Entry 7V2M (electron microscopy, 3.40 A resolution); this record covers chains A and Q of the 23 polymer chains in the assembly.

# Chain A
Molecule: 16s ribosomal RNA
Source organism: Thermus thermophilus HB8
Sequence (1522 nucleotides; each row starts with the number of its first residue):
     1 UUUGUUGGAGAGUUUGAUCCUGGCUCAGGGUGAACGCUGGCGGCGUGCCU
    51 AAGACAUGCAAGUCGUGCGGGCCGCGGGGUUUUACUCCGUGGUCAGCGGC
   101 GGACGGGUGAGUAACGCGUGGGUGACCUACCCGGAAGAGGGGGACAACCC
   151 GGGGAAACUCGGGCUAAUCCCCCAUGUGGACCCGCCCCUUGGGGUGUGUC
   201 CAAAGGGCUUUGCCCGCUUCCGGAUGGGCCCGCGUCCCAUCAGCUAGUUG
   251 GUGGGGUAAUGGCCCACCAAGGCGACGACGGGUAGCCGGUCUGAGAGGAU
   301 GGCCGGCCACAGGGGCACUGAGACACGGGCCCCACUCCUACGGGAGGCAG
   351 CAGUUAGGAAUCUUCCGCAAUGGGCGCAAGCCUGACGGAGCGACGCCGCU
   401 UGGAGGAAGAAGCCCUUCGGGGUGUAAACUCCUGAACCCGGGACGAAACC
   451 CCCGACGAGGGGACUGACGGUACCGGGGUAAUAGCGCCGGCCAACUCCGU
   501 GCCAGCAGCCGCGGUAAUACGGAGGGCGCGAGCGUUACCCGGAUUCACUG
   551 GGCGUAAAGGGCGUGUAGGCGGCCUGGGGCGUCCCAUGUGAAAGACCACG
   601 GCUCAACCGUGGGGGAGCGUGGGAUACGCUCAGGCUAGACGGUGGGAGAG
   651 GGUGGUGGAAUUCCCGGAGUAGCGGUGAAAUGCGCAGAUACCGGGAGGAA
   701 CGCCGAUGGCGAAGGCAGCCACCUGGUCCACCCGUGACGCUGAGGCGCGA
   751 AAGCGUGGGGAGCAAACCGGAUUAGAUACCCGGGUAGUCCACGCCCUAAA
   801 CGAUGCGCGCUAGGUCUCUGGGUCUCCUGGGGGCCGAAGCUAACGCGUUA
   851 AGCGCGCCGCCUGGGGAGUACGGCCGCAAGGCUGAAACUCAAAGGAAUUG
   901 ACGGGGGCCCGCACAAGCGGUGGAGCAUGUGGUUUAAUUCGAAGCAACGC
   951 GAAGAACCUUACCAGGCCUUGACAUGCUAGGGAACCCGGGUGAAAGCCUG
  1001 GGGUGCCCCGCGAGGGGAGCCCUAGCACAGGUGCUGCAUGGCCGUCGUCA
  1051 GCUCGUGCCGUGAGGUGUUGGGUUAAGUCCCGCAACGAGCGCAACCCCCG
  1101 CCGUUAGUUGCCAGCGGUUCGGCCGGGCACUCUAACGGGACUGCCCGCGA
  1151 AAGCGGGAGGAAGGAGGGGACGACGUCUGGUCAGCAUGGCCCUUACGGCC
  1201 UGGGCGACACACGUGCUACAAUGCCCACUACAAAGCGAUGCCACCCGGCA
  1251 ACGGGGAGCUAAUCGCAAAAAGGUGGGCCCAGUUCGGAUUGGGGUCUGCA
  1301 ACCCGACCCCAUGAAGCCGGAAUCGCUAGUAAUCGCGGAUCAGCCAUGCC
  1351 GCGGUGAAUACGUUCCCGGGCCUUGUACACACCGCCCGUCACGCCAUGGG
  1401 AGCGGGCUCUACCCGAAGUCGCCGGGAGCCUACGGGCAGGCGCCGAGGGU
  1451 AGGGCCCGUGACUGGGGCGAAGUCGUAACAAGGUAGCUGUACCGGAAGGU
  1501 GCGGCUGGAUCACCUCCUUUCU
Not modelled in the structure: 1-4, 774-779, 1381-1386, 1477-1483, 1510-1522
What the authors report for this chain:
  - contacts within the chain: C1493-G1498
  - mutagenesis - A901G: decreased catalytic activity

# Chain Q
Protein: 30S ribosomal protein S17
Source organism: Thermus thermophilus HB8
UniProt: P0DOY7 (RS17_THET8); residues 1-105 here = UniProt positions 1-105
Amino-acid sequence (105 residues; numbered 1 to 105; the number before each row is that of its first residue):
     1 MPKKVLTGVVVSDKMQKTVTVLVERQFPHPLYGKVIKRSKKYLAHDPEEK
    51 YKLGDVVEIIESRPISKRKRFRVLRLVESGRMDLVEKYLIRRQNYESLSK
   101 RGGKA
Not modelled in the structure: 1, 102-105

# How chain A and chain Q interact
Pairs across the interface - 89 pairs, chain A then chain Q:
  G121(A) - Pro2(Q)  hydrogen bond to the sugar
  G121(A) - Glu61(Q)  hydrogen bond to the base
  G122(A) - Pro2(Q)  phosphate contact
  G122(A) - Lys3(Q)  sugar contact
  A125(A) - Arg63(Q)  salt bridge to the phosphate
  A125(A) - Pro64(Q)  base contact
  U190(A) - Lys3(Q)  base contact
  U190(A) - Ser62(Q)  hydrogen bond to the base
  U190(A) - Arg63(Q)  hydrogen bond to the base
  U190(A) - Arg72(Q)  base contact
  C230(A) - Arg70(Q)  hydrogen bond to the phosphate
  C231(A) - Glu61(Q)  sugar contact
  C231(A) - Arg70(Q)  salt bridge to the phosphate
  C231(A) - Phe71(Q)  sugar contact
  G232(A) - Lys4(Q)  sugar contact
  G232(A) - Lys40(Q)  salt bridge to the phosphate
  G232(A) - Tyr42(Q)  hydrogen bond to the phosphate
  C233(A) - Arg25(Q)  salt bridge to the phosphate
  C233(A) - Lys40(Q)  salt bridge to the phosphate
  C233(A) - Tyr42(Q)  phosphate contact
  G234(A) - Arg25(Q)  salt bridge to the phosphate
  A242(A) - Leu98(Q)  hydrogen bond to the sugar
  A242(A) - Ser99(Q)  sugar contact
  A242(A) - Lys100(Q)  phosphate contact
  A242(A) - Arg101(Q)  salt bridge to the phosphate
  G243(A) - Lys100(Q)  hydrogen bond to the phosphate
  G243(A) - Arg101(Q)  hydrogen bond to the phosphate
  U249(A) - Met15(Q)  sugar contact
  U249(A) - Lys67(Q)  salt bridge to the phosphate
  G250(A) - Met15(Q)  sugar contact
  G250(A) - Gln16(Q)  hydrogen bond to the sugar
  G250(A) - Thr18(Q)  hydrogen bond to the phosphate
  G250(A) - Ser66(Q)  hydrogen bond to the phosphate
  G250(A) - Lys67(Q)  hydrogen bond to the phosphate
  G250(A) - Arg68(Q)  hydrogen bond to the phosphate
  G250(A) - Lys69(Q)  phosphate contact
  G251(A) - Gln16(Q)  sugar contact
  G251(A) - Lys17(Q)  hydrogen bond to the sugar
  G251(A) - His45(Q)  salt bridge to the phosphate
  G251(A) - Ile65(Q)  phosphate contact
  G251(A) - Ser66(Q)  phosphate contact
  G251(A) - Lys69(Q)  salt bridge to the phosphate
  U252(A) - Lys17(Q)  phosphate contact
  U260(A) - Arg63(Q)  hydrogen bond to the phosphate
  U260(A) - Pro64(Q)  hydrogen bond to the sugar
  G261(A) - Arg63(Q)  salt bridge to the phosphate
  G261(A) - Pro64(Q)  phosphate contact
  G261(A) - Ile65(Q)  sugar contact
  G261(A) - Ser66(Q)  hydrogen bond to the sugar
  G261(A) - Lys67(Q)  sugar contact
  G262(A) - Ile65(Q)  phosphate contact
  C263(A) - Lys67(Q)  phosphate contact
  G271(A) - Lys14(Q)  phosphate contact
  G271(A) - Met15(Q)  sugar contact
  G272(A) - Ser12(Q)  hydrogen bond to the phosphate
  G272(A) - Met15(Q)  phosphate contact
  G272(A) - Thr20(Q)  phosphate contact
  G272(A) - Arg68(Q)  hydrogen bond to the phosphate
  C273(A) - Lys41(Q)  salt bridge to the phosphate
  C273(A) - Arg68(Q)  salt bridge to the phosphate
  G274(A) - Lys41(Q)  salt bridge to the phosphate
  G274(A) - Arg92(Q)  salt bridge to the phosphate
  G274(A) - Tyr95(Q)  base contact
  A275(A) - Arg92(Q)  salt bridge to the phosphate
  A275(A) - Tyr95(Q)  hydrogen bond to the phosphate
  A275(A) - Leu98(Q)  base contact
  C276(A) - Arg38(Q)  base contact
  C276(A) - Ser39(Q)  hydrogen bond to the base
  C276(A) - Arg91(Q)  base contact
  C548(A) - Leu31(Q)  base contact
  C548(A) - Tyr32(Q)  sugar contact
  U566(A) - Ile90(Q)  sugar contact
  U566(A) - Asn94(Q)  hydrogen bond to the sugar
  A567(A) - Ile90(Q)  sugar contact
  A567(A) - Arg91(Q)  sugar contact
  A567(A) - Asn94(Q)  hydrogen bond to the sugar
  G568(A) - Lys87(Q)  phosphate contact
  G569(A) - Lys34(Q)  hydrogen bond to the phosphate
  C570(A) - Lys34(Q)  salt bridge to the phosphate
  G619(A) - Pro2(Q)  sugar contact
  U620(A) - Pro2(Q)  phosphate contact
  C631(A) - Arg81(Q)  salt bridge to the phosphate
  G744(A) - Asn94(Q)  base contact
  G744(A) - Ser97(Q)  base contact
  G744(A) - Leu98(Q)  sugar contact
  G745(A) - Ser97(Q)  sugar contact
  G873(A) - Arg101(Q)  sugar contact
  C874(A) - Lys100(Q)  sugar contact
  C874(A) - Arg101(Q)  salt bridge to the phosphate
Also at the interface, not in a pair above, chain A (46 interface residues in all): U123, G191, U240, A269, G297, G581, U582, A743
Also at the interface, not in a pair above, chain Q (49 interface residues in all): Phe27, Pro28, Val35, Lys37, Leu43

# Overview
Chain A and chain Q form an interface of 46 and 49 residues respectively, with 25 hydrogen bonds and 19 salt
bridges. Among the polar pairs are G121(A)-Glu61(Q), U190(A)-Ser62(Q) and U190(A)-Arg63(Q). From the paper:
A901G of chain A reduces catalytic activity; contacts within the chain involving C1493(A) and G1498(A).
Chain A is 16s ribosomal RNA and chain Q is 30S ribosomal protein S17, both from Thermus thermophilus HB8; the
structure, T.thermophilus 30S ribosome with KsgA, class K1k4, was determined by electron microscopy, deposited
together with 7V2L, 7V2N, 7V2O, 7V2P and 7V2Q.
